Entry 7V7Z (electron microscopy, 3.10 A resolution); this record covers chains A and B of the 6 polymer chains in the assembly.

Chain A (and B):
Name: Spike glycoprotein
Organism: Severe acute respiratory syndrome coronavirus 2
Notes: chain B of this document is another copy of the same molecule, construct and numbering; everything in this record applies to it too
Reference sequence: P0DTC2 (SPIKE_SARS2); aligned to UniProt positions 1-1205 over residues 1-1205 (the alignment contains insertions or deletions, so no single offset holds)
Amino-acid sequence (1280 residues; each row starts with the number of its first residue):
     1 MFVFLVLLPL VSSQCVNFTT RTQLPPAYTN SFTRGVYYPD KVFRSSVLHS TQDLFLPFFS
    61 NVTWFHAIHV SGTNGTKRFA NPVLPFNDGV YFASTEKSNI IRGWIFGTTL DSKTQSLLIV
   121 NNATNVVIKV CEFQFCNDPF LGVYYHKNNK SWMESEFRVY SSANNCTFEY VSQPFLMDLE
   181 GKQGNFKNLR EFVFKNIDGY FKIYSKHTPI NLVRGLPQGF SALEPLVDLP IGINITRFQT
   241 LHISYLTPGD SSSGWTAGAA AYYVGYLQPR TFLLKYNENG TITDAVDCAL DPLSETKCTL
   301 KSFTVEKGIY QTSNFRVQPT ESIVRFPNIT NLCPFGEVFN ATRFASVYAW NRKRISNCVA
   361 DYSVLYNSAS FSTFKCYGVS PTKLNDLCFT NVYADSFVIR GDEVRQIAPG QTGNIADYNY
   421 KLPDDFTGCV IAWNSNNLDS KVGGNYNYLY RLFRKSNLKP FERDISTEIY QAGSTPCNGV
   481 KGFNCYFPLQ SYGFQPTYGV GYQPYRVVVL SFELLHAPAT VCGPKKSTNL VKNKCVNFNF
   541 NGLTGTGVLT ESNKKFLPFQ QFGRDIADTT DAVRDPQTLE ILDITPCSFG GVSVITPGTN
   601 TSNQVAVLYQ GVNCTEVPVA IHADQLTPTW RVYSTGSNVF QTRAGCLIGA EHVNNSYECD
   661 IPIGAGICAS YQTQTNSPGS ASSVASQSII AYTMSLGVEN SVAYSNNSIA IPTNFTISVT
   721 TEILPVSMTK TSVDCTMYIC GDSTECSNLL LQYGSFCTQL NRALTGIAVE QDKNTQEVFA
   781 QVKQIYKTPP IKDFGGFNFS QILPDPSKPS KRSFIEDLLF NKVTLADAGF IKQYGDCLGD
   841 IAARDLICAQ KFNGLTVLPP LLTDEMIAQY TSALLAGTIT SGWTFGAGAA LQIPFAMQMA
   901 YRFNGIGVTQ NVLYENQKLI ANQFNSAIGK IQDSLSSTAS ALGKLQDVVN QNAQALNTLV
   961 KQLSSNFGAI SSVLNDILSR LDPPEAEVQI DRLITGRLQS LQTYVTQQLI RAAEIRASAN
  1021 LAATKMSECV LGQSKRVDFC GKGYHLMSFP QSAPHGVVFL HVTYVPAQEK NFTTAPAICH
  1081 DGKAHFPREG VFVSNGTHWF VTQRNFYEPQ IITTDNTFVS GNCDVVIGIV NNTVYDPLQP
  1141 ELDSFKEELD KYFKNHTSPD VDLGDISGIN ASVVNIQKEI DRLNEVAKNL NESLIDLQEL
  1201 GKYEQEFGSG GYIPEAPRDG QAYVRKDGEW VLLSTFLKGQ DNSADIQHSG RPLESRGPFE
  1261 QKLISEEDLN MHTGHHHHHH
Unresolved in the structure: 1-13, 67-79, 146-152, 173-186, 245-253, 619-631, 673-687, 825-851, 1144-1280
Differences from the reference sequence: variant F18 (Leu in P0DTC2), A80 (Asp in P0DTC2), G215 (Asp in P0DTC2), N414 (Lys417 in P0DTC2), K481 (Glu484 in P0DTC2), Y498 (Asn501 in P0DTC2), G611 (Asp614 in P0DTC2), V698 (Ala701 in P0DTC2); engineered mutation I243 (Arg246 in P0DTC2), G679 (Arg682 in P0DTC2), S680 (Arg683 in P0DTC2), S682 (Arg685 in P0DTC2), P983 (Lys986 in P0DTC2), P984 (Val987 in P0DTC2); expression tag (1206-1280)
Swiss-Prot annotation at these positions:
  - glycosylation (N-linked (GlcNAc...) asparagine): N17 (complex), N61 (hybrid), N74 (complex), N122 (hybrid), N149 (complex), N165 (complex), N234 (high mannose), N331 (complex), N603 (hybrid)
Cystine bridges: C15-C136, C131-C166, C288-C298, C333-C358, C376-C429, C388-C522, C477-C485, C535-C587, C659-C668, C735-C757, C740-C746, C1029-C1040, C1079-C1123
Covalently attached groups: N-acetylglucosamine (NAG) linked to N61, N122, N165, N279, N328, N340, N600, N613, N654, N706, N714, N798, N1071, N1095, N1131

Interface between chain A and chain B:
Pairs across the interface (97):
  N314(A) - D734(B)  hydrogen bond
  R316(A) - T736(B)
  R316(A) - M737(B)  hydrogen bond
  R316(A) - D742(B)  salt bridge
  R354(A) - T167(B)
  S356(A) - T167(B)
  N357(A) - F168(B)
  P518(A) - Y200(B)  hydrophobic
  P518(A) - P230(B)
  K555(A) - F43(B)
  F556(A) - F43(B)  hydrophobic
  L557(A) - N279(B)
  L557(A) - G280(B)
  L557(A) - T281(B)
  F559(A) - Y38(B)  hydrophobic
  F559(A) - K41(B)  hydrogen bond (backbone-side chain)
  F559(A) - P225(B)  hydrophobic
  Q560(A) - V42(B)
  Q560(A) - F43(B)
  Q561(A) - K41(B)
  F562(A) - V42(B)
  F562(A) - F43(B)  hydrogen bond (backbone-backbone)
  G563(A) - F43(B)
  R564(A) - F43(B)  hydrogen bond (backbone-backbone)
  R564(A) - R44(B)
  D565(A) - V47(B)
  A567(A) - N957(B)
  A567(A) - V960(B)  hydrophobic
  F589(A) - G854(B)
  F589(A) - T856(B)
  P662(A) - L861(B)  hydrophobic
  A665(A) - P860(B)
  A665(A) - L861(B)
  A665(A) - T863(B)
  G666(A) - L861(B)  hydrogen bond (backbone-backbone)
  G666(A) - M866(B)
  M694(A) - L862(B)  hydrophobic
  L696(A) - M866(B)  hydrophobic
  L696(A) - Q869(B)
  L696(A) - Y870(B)
  V698(A) - Q784(B)
  V698(A) - I785(B)  hydrogen bond (backbone-backbone)
  E699(A) - I785(B)
  N700(A) - Q784(B)  hydrogen bond
  N700(A) - I785(B)  hydrogen bond (backbone-backbone)
  N700(A) - Y786(B)
  N700(A) - K787(B)
  V702(A) - T880(B)
  A703(A) - Q892(B)
  Y704(A) - P789(B)  hydrophobic
  Y704(A) - D793(B)
  Y704(A) - F794(B)
  Y704(A) - T880(B)
  Y704(A) - I893(B)
  Y704(A) - F895(B)
  N706(A) - D793(B)  hydrogen bond
  N706(A) - P894(B)
  S708(A) - Q892(B)
  S708(A) - P894(B)
  I709(A) - Q892(B)
  I709(A) - I893(B)  hydrophobic
  I709(A) - P894(B)
  A710(A) - L891(B)
  A710(A) - Q892(B)
  P712(A) - L891(B)
  Q954(A) - R762(B)
  Q962(A) - S755(B)  hydrogen bond (side chain-backbone)
  S965(A) - G754(B)
  N966(A) - Q752(B)
  F967(A) - Q752(B)  hydrogen bond (backbone-backbone)
  F967(A) - F756(B)  hydrophobic
  G968(A) - Q752(B)
  Q999(A) - Q1002(B)
  T1003(A) - Q1002(B)
  I1010(A) - I1010(B)  hydrophobic
  E1014(A) - R1016(B)
  R1036(A) - T1024(B)
  R1036(A) - E1028(B)  salt bridge
  R1036(A) - R1036(B)
  V1037(A) - S1027(B)
  V1037(A) - E1028(B)
  E1069(A) - A889(B)
  E1069(A) - L891(B)
  N1071(A) - Q892(B)  hydrogen bond
  T1074(A) - M897(B)  hydrogen bond
  P1076(A) - Y914(B)
  F1086(A) - Q910(B)
  F1086(A) - Y914(B)  hydrophobic
  P1087(A) - Q910(B)  hydrogen bond (backbone-side chain)
  G1090(A) - Y901(B)  hydrogen bond (backbone-side chain)
  V1091(A) - M897(B)  hydrophobic
  V1091(A) - Y901(B)
  R1104(A) - Y901(B)  hydrogen bond
  S1120(A) - N911(B)  hydrogen bond
  S1120(A) - E915(B)  hydrogen bond
  V1125(A) - Y914(B)
  V1126(A) - Y914(B)
Other interface residues (no listed pair), chain A (74 interface residues in all): P586, I663, G664, G697, S701, S705, T958, T1006, Q1007, D1038, G1043, Y1044, E1089, F1118, I1127, L1138
Other interface residues (no listed pair), chain B (76 interface residues in all): G199, E224, Y753, Q759, K783, F852, W883, A887, N904, Q917, K961, T1006, L1009, L1031, E1141

In short:
74 residues of chain A and 76 residues of chain B are in contact, with 19 hydrogen bonds and 2 salt bridges.
Polar contacts include R316(A)-D742(B), R1036(A)-E1028(B) and N314(A)-D734(B). Covalently linked
N-acetylglucosamine: at N61(A), N122(A), N165(A), N279(A), N328(A) and N340(A) and 9 more.
Both chains are Spike glycoprotein (Severe acute respiratory syndrome coronavirus 2). Entry 7V7Z (Cryo-EM
structure of SARS-CoV-2 S-Beta variant (B.1.351) in complex with Angiotensin-converting enzyme 2 (ACE2)
ectodomain, three ...) was determined by electron microscopy.
